PDB entry 3D5R | X-ray diffraction, 2.10 A resolution | chains A and C

Chain A:
Name: Complement C3
Organism: Homo sapiens
Notes: fragment: Complement C3d fragment
Reference sequence: P01024 (CO3_HUMAN); residues 7-298 here correspond to UniProt positions 996-1287 (UniProt number = residue number + 989)
Sequence (297 residues; row label = number of the first residue in the row):
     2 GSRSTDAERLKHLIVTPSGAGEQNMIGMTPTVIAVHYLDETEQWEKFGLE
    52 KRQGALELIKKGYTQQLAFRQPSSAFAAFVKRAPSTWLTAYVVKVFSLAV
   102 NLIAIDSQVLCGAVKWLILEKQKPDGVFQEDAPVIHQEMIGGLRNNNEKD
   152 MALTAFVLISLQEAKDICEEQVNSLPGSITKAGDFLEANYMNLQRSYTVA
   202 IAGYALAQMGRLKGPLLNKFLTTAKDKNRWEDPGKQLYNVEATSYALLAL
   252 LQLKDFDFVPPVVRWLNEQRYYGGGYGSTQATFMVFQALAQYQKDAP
Disulfide bonds: Cys112-Cys169
Construct notes: expression tag (2-6); engineered mutation Ala21 (Cys1010 in P01024)

Chain C:
Name: Fibrinogen-binding protein
Organism: Staphylococcus aureus subsp. aureus str. Newman
Notes: fragment: C-terminal domain
Reference sequence: A6QG59 (FIB_STAAU); residues 11-75 here correspond to UniProt positions 101-165 (UniProt number = residue number + 90)
Sequence (65 residues; row label = number of the first residue in the row):
    11 TDATIKKEQKLIQAQNLVREFEKTHTVSAHRKAQKAVALVSFEYKVKKMV
    61 LQERIDNVLKQGLVR
Construct notes: engineered mutation Ala48 (Asn138 in A6QG59)

Chain A / chain C interface:
Pairs across the interface - 34 pairs, chain A then chain C:
  His37(A) with Arg41(C)
  Asp40(A) with Val37(C); Arg41(C), salt bridge
  Glu46(A) with Arg75(C)
  Leu50(A) with Leu73(C), hydrophobic; Val74(C); Arg75(C)
  Arg53(A) with Val37(C); His40(C); Arg41(C); Leu73(C)
  Gln54(A) with Leu69(C)
  Leu57(A) with His40(C)
  Val101(A) with Gln44(C); Lys45(C)
  Asn102(A) with Arg41(C); Gln44(C); Lys45(C)
  Leu103(A) with His40(C), hydrogen bond (backbone-side chain); Arg41(C); Gln44(C)
  Ile104(A) with Gln44(C)
  Ala105(A) with Gln44(C); Gln62(C)
  Asp107(A) with Phe52(C)
  Ser108(A) with Ala48(C), hydrogen bond (side chain-backbone); Phe52(C); Lys58(C)
  Gln109(A) with Phe52(C)
  Asp167(A) with Lys45(C), salt bridge; Leu49(C)
  Ile168(A) with Leu49(C), hydrophobic
  Glu171(A) with Lys20(C), salt bridge
  Gln172(A) with Phe52(C)
Also at the interface, not in a pair above, chain A (20 interface residues in all): Trp45
Also at the interface, not in a pair above, chain C (16 interface residues in all): Lys16
Interface features reported in the paper:
  - interface residues, chain C: Lys16(C), Lys20(C), Val37(C), Arg41(C), Lys45(C), Lys58(C), Arg75(C) (from molecular simulation)
  - hot spots on chain C (mutagenesis) - R41A (13-fold): decreased binding to Complement C3 (chain A)

Overview:
20 residues of chain A face 16 of chain C across their interface; the contacts include 2 hydrogen bonds and 3
salt bridges. Among the polar pairs are Asp40(A)-Arg41(C), Asp167(A)-Lys45(C) and Glu171(A)-Lys20(C). The
paper reports that R41A of chain C reduces binding to Complement C3 (chain A); interface residues Lys16(C),
Lys20(C) and Val37(C) among others.
Chain A is Complement C3 (Homo sapiens) and chain C is Fibrinogen-binding protein (Staphylococcus aureus
subsp. aureus str. Newman); the structure, Crystal Structure of Efb-C (N138A) / C3d Complex, was determined by
X-ray diffraction together with 3D5S from the same study.
